8QHN - chains A and B of the 4 polymer chains in the assembly; structure by X-ray diffraction, 1.99 A resolution.

== Chain A (and B) ==
Name: NADP-dependent glyceraldehyde-3-phosphate dehydrogenase
Source organism: Streptococcus pyogenes
Notes: chain B of this document is another copy of the same molecule, construct and numbering; everything in this record applies to it too
Reference sequence: A0A4U9C786 (A0A4U9C786_STRPY); numbering as in UniProt (aligned over 1-475)
Amino-acid sequence (475 residues; row label = number of the first residue in the row):
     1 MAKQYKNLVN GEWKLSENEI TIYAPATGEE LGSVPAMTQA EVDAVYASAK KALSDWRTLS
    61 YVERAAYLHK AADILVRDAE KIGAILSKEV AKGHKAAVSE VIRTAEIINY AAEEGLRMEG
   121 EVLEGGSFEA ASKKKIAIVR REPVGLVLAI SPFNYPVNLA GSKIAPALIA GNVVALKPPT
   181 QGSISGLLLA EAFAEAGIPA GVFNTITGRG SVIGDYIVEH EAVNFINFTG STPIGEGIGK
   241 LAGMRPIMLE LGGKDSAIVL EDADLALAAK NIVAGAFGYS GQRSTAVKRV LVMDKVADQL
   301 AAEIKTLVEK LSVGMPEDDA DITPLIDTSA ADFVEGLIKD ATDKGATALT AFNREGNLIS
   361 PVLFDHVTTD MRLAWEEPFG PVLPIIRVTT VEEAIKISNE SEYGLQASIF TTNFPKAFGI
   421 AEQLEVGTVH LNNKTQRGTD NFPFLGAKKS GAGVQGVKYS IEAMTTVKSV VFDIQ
Disordered / not traced: 1
Construct notes: conflict Thr-58 (Ala in A0A4U9C786), Ser-284 (Cys in A0A4U9C786)
Ligand contacts:
  - erythose-4-phosphate (E4P): Arg-103, Asn-154, Tyr-155, Gln-282, Arg-283, Ser-284, Thr-285, Gln-436, Arg-437, Gly-438
  - NADP (NAP; NADP nicotinamide-adenine-dinucleotide phosphate): Ile-150, Ser-151, Pro-152, Phe-153, Asn-154, Leu-159, Lys-177, Pro-178, Pro-179, Thr-180, Gln-181, Gly-208, Arg-209, Gly-210, Ser-211, Gly-214, Asp-215, Val-218, Phe-228, Thr-229, Gly-230, Ser-231, Ile-234, Ile-238, Glu-250, Leu-251, Gly-252, Gly-253, Ser-284, Glu-377, Phe-379, Leu-405, Arg-437, Phe-444

== Interface between chain A and chain B ==
Residue-residue contacts (114):
  Glu-106(A) / Phe-128(B)
  Ile-107(A) / Phe-128(B)  hydrophobic
  Tyr-110(A) / Ser-127(B)
  Tyr-110(A) / Phe-128(B)  hydrophobic
  Glu-121(A) / Lys-458(B)  salt bridge
  Glu-121(A) / Tyr-459(B)  hydrogen bond
  Leu-123(A) / Asn-441(B)
  Leu-123(A) / Phe-442(B)  hydrophobic
  Leu-123(A) / Pro-443(B)
  Leu-123(A) / Tyr-459(B)
  Glu-124(A) / Asn-441(B)  hydrogen bond (backbone-side chain)
  Glu-124(A) / Phe-442(B)
  Gly-125(A) / Thr-439(B)
  Gly-125(A) / Phe-442(B)
  Ser-127(A) / Tyr-110(B)
  Ser-127(A) / Asn-441(B)
  Phe-128(A) / Glu-106(B)
  Phe-128(A) / Tyr-110(B)  hydrophobic
  Phe-128(A) / Thr-439(B)
  Phe-128(A) / Asp-440(B)
  Phe-128(A) / Asn-441(B)
  Glu-129(A) / Thr-439(B)
  Ser-132(A) / Thr-439(B)
  Lys-135(A) / Asn-433(B)
  Lys-135(A) / Gln-436(B)
  Lys-135(A) / Phe-442(B)
  Ala-137(A) / Phe-442(B)  hydrophobic
  Val-139(A) / Pro-443(B)  hydrophobic
  Arg-140(A) / Glu-422(B)  salt bridge
  Glu-142(A) / Glu-422(B)
  Gly-235(A) / Met-244(B)
  Glu-236(A) / Met-244(B)
  Gly-239(A) / Gly-243(B)
  Lys-240(A) / Lys-240(B)
  Gly-243(A) / Gly-239(B)
  Met-244(A) / Glu-236(B)
  Met-244(A) / Leu-249(B)  hydrophobic
  Met-244(A) / Leu-251(B)  hydrophobic
  Met-244(A) / Lys-448(B)
  Met-244(A) / Gly-451(B)
  Met-244(A) / Ala-452(B)
  Leu-249(A) / Met-244(B)  hydrophobic
  Leu-251(A) / Met-244(B)  hydrophobic
  Phe-414(A) / Phe-472(B)  hydrophobic
  Phe-418(A) / Val-470(B)  hydrophobic
  Ala-421(A) / Lys-468(B)  hydrogen bond (backbone-side chain)
  Glu-422(A) / Arg-140(B)  salt bridge
  Glu-422(A) / Glu-142(B)
  Glu-422(A) / Lys-468(B)  hydrogen bond (backbone-side chain)
  Leu-424(A) / Lys-468(B)  hydrogen bond (backbone-side chain)
  Val-426(A) / Lys-468(B)
  Gly-427(A) / Val-467(B)
  Gly-427(A) / Lys-468(B)
  Gly-427(A) / Ser-469(B)  hydrogen bond (backbone-backbone)
  Thr-428(A) / Ser-469(B)
  Thr-428(A) / Val-471(B)
  Val-429(A) / Ser-469(B)  hydrogen bond (backbone-backbone)
  Val-429(A) / Val-470(B)
  Val-429(A) / Val-471(B)  hydrogen bond (backbone-backbone)
  His-430(A) / Val-471(B)
  Leu-431(A) / Val-470(B)  hydrophobic
  Leu-431(A) / Val-471(B)  hydrogen bond (backbone-backbone)
  Leu-431(A) / Phe-472(B)  hydrophobic
  Asn-433(A) / Lys-135(B)
  Asn-433(A) / Asp-473(B)
  Gln-436(A) / Lys-135(B)
  Thr-439(A) / Gly-125(B)
  Thr-439(A) / Glu-129(B)
  Thr-439(A) / Ser-132(B)
  Asp-440(A) / Phe-128(B)
  Asn-441(A) / Leu-123(B)
  Asn-441(A) / Glu-124(B)  hydrogen bond (side chain-backbone)
  Asn-441(A) / Ser-127(B)
  Asn-441(A) / Phe-128(B)
  Phe-442(A) / Leu-123(B)  hydrophobic
  Phe-442(A) / Glu-124(B)
  Phe-442(A) / Gly-125(B)
  Phe-442(A) / Lys-135(B)
  Phe-442(A) / Ala-137(B)  hydrophobic
  Phe-442(A) / Val-471(B)  hydrophobic
  Pro-443(A) / Leu-123(B)
  Pro-443(A) / Val-139(B)  hydrophobic
  Pro-443(A) / Ser-469(B)
  Leu-445(A) / Thr-466(B)
  Leu-445(A) / Val-467(B)
  Lys-449(A) / Met-244(B)
  Ala-452(A) / Met-244(B)
  Lys-458(A) / Glu-121(B)  salt bridge
  Tyr-459(A) / Glu-121(B)  hydrogen bond
  Tyr-459(A) / Leu-123(B)
  Glu-462(A) / Glu-462(B)
  Thr-466(A) / Leu-445(B)
  Val-467(A) / Gly-427(B)
  Val-467(A) / Leu-445(B)
  Lys-468(A) / Ala-421(B)  hydrogen bond (side chain-backbone)
  Lys-468(A) / Glu-422(B)  hydrogen bond (side chain-backbone)
  Lys-468(A) / Leu-424(B)  hydrogen bond (side chain-backbone)
  Lys-468(A) / Val-426(B)
  Lys-468(A) / Gly-427(B)
  Ser-469(A) / Gly-427(B)  hydrogen bond (backbone-backbone)
  Ser-469(A) / Thr-428(B)
  Ser-469(A) / Val-429(B)  hydrogen bond (backbone-backbone)
  Ser-469(A) / Pro-443(B)
  Val-470(A) / Phe-418(B)  hydrophobic
  Val-470(A) / Val-429(B)
  Val-470(A) / Leu-431(B)  hydrophobic
  Val-471(A) / Thr-428(B)
  Val-471(A) / Val-429(B)  hydrogen bond (backbone-backbone)
  Val-471(A) / His-430(B)
  Val-471(A) / Leu-431(B)  hydrogen bond (backbone-backbone)
  Val-471(A) / Phe-442(B)  hydrophobic
  Phe-472(A) / Phe-414(B)  hydrophobic
  Phe-472(A) / Leu-431(B)  hydrophobic
  Asp-473(A) / Asn-433(B)
Other interface residues (no listed pair), chain A (60 interface residues in all): Ile-136, Ile-138, Lys-448, Val-454
Other interface residues (no listed pair), chain B (62 interface residues in all): Ile-107, Ile-136, Ile-138, Gly-235, Gln-423, Lys-449, Val-454

== In short ==
Chain A and chain B form an interface of 60 and 62 residues respectively, with 18 hydrogen bonds and 4 salt
bridges. Polar pairs include Glu-121(A)/Lys-458(B), Arg-140(A)/Glu-422(B) and Glu-121(A)/Tyr-459(B). Chain A
binds NADP and erythose-4-phosphate.
Chain A and chain B are both NADP-dependent glyceraldehyde-3-phosphate dehydrogenase (Streptococcus pyogenes);
the structure, Streptococcus pyogenes GapN in complex with NADPH and erythrose-4-phosphate, was determined by
X-ray diffraction (same publication as 9RAS, 9RAV, 9RAU, 9RAZ and 9RB1).
